4M19 - chains C and D of the 4 polymer chains in the assembly; structure by X-ray diffraction, 2.00 A resolution.

[Chain C (and D)]
Name: 4-hydroxy-tetrahydrodipicolinate synthase
Source organism: campylobacter jejuni subsp. jejuni
Notes: EC 4.3.3.7; chain D of this document is another copy of the same molecule, construct and numbering; everything in this record applies to it too
Reference sequence: Q9PPB4 (DAPA_CAMJE); numbering as in UniProt (aligned over 1-298)
Sequence (306 residues; numbered -7 to 298; the number before each row is that of its first residue; numbers below 1 keep their minus sign (His-7 is residue -7)):
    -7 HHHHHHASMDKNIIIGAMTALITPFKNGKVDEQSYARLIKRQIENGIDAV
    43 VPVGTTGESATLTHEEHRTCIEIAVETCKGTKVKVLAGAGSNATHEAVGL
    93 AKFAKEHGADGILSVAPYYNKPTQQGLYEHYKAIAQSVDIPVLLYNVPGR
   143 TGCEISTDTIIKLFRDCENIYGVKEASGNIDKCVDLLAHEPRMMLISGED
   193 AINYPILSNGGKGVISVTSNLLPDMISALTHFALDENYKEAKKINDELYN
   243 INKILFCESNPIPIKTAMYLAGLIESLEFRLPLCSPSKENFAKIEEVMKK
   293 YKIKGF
Unresolved in the structure: -7 to 3
Differences from the reference sequence: expression tag (-7 to 0)
Modified / non-standard residues: Lys166 ((2S)-2-amino-6-[(1-hydroxy-1-oxo-propan-2-ylidene)amino]hexanoic acid; KPI)
Swiss-Prot annotation at these positions:
  - active site: Tyr137 (Proton donor/acceptor), Lys166 (Schiff-base intermediate with substrate)
  - binding site (pyruvate): Thr48, Ile207
  - site (Part of a proton relay during catalysis): Thr47, Tyr111
Ligand contacts:
  - lysine (LYS), molecule 1: Ser51, Ala52, Leu54, Thr55, His56, His59, Asn84, Glu88, Tyr110
  - lysine (LYS), molecule 2: Ser83, Asn84, Ala85, Glu88

[How chain C and chain D interact]
Residue-residue contacts (66; chain C residue first):
  Thr47(C) - Tyr111(D)  hydrogen bond
  Ser51(C) - Tyr111(D)
  Ala52(C) - Asn84(D)
  Ala52(C) - Ala85(D)
  Ala52(C) - Glu88(D)
  Ala52(C) - Asn112(D)
  Thr53(C) - Ala85(D)
  Thr53(C) - His87(D)  hydrogen bond (backbone-side chain)
  Asn84(C) - Ala52(D)
  Asn84(C) - Pro274(D)
  Ala85(C) - Ala52(D)
  Ala85(C) - Thr53(D)
  Thr86(C) - Leu273(D)  hydrogen bond (backbone-backbone)
  Thr86(C) - Pro274(D)
  His87(C) - Thr53(D)  hydrogen bond (side chain-backbone)
  Glu88(C) - Ala52(D)
  Val107(C) - Tyr111(D)
  Pro109(C) - Pro274(D)  hydrophobic
  Tyr110(C) - Tyr110(D)  hydrophobic
  Tyr110(C) - Tyr111(D)  hydrophobic
  Tyr111(C) - Thr47(D)  hydrogen bond
  Tyr111(C) - Ser51(D)
  Tyr111(C) - Val107(D)
  Tyr111(C) - Tyr110(D)  hydrophobic
  Tyr111(C) - Tyr137(D)
  Tyr111(C) - Arg142(D)  hydrogen bond (backbone-side chain)
  Asn112(C) - Ala52(D)
  Asn112(C) - Arg142(D)
  Asn112(C) - Pro274(D)
  Asn112(C) - Leu275(D)
  Lys113(C) - Gly141(D)  hydrogen bond (side chain-backbone)
  Lys113(C) - Arg142(D)
  Lys113(C) - Ser251(D)  hydrogen bond (backbone-side chain)
  Pro114(C) - Pro274(D)
  Pro114(C) - Leu275(D)  hydrophobic
  Thr115(C) - Glu250(D)
  Thr115(C) - Ile254(D)
  Thr115(C) - Cys276(D)
  Gly118(C) - Pro274(D)
  Gly118(C) - Cys276(D)
  Glu121(C) - Leu273(D)
  His122(C) - Pro274(D)
  Gly141(C) - Lys113(D)
  Gly141(C) - Gly144(D)
  Arg142(C) - Tyr111(D)  hydrogen bond (side chain-backbone)
  Arg142(C) - Asn112(D)  hydrogen bond (side chain-backbone)
  Arg142(C) - Lys113(D)
  Arg142(C) - Thr143(D)
  Thr143(C) - Arg142(D)
  Gly144(C) - Gly141(D)
  Glu250(C) - Thr115(D)
  Ser251(C) - Lys113(D)  hydrogen bond (side chain-backbone)
  Leu273(C) - Thr86(D)  hydrogen bond (backbone-side chain)
  Leu273(C) - Glu121(D)
  Pro274(C) - Asn84(D)
  Pro274(C) - Thr86(D)
  Pro274(C) - Pro109(D)  hydrophobic
  Pro274(C) - Asn112(D)
  Pro274(C) - Pro114(D)
  Pro274(C) - Gly118(D)
  Pro274(C) - His122(D)
  Leu275(C) - Asn112(D)
  Leu275(C) - Pro114(D)  hydrophobic
  Cys276(C) - Thr115(D)
  Cys276(C) - Gln117(D)
  Cys276(C) - Gly118(D)
Also at the interface, not in a pair above, chain C (36 interface residues in all): Thr55, Gln117, Leu119, Tyr137, Ile254, Arg272
Also at the interface, not in a pair above, chain D (36 interface residues in all): Thr55, Val139, Arg272

[Overview]
The chain C/chain D interface involves 36 residues from each chain, with 12 hydrogen bonds. Polar pairs
include Thr47(C)-Tyr111(D), Thr53(C)-His87(D) and Tyr111(C)-Arg142(D). Bound to chain C: lysine. Curated
annotation (UniProt) lists active-site residues Tyr137(C) and Lys166(C) and pyruvate-binding residues Thr48(C)
and Ile207(C) on chain C.
Both chains are 4-hydroxy-tetrahydrodipicolinate synthase (campylobacter jejuni subsp. jejuni). Entry 4M19
(dihydrodipicolinate synthase from C. jejuni with pyruvate bound to the active site and Lysine bound to ...)
was determined by X-ray diffraction, deposited together with 4R53, 4LY8, 4MLJ and 4MLR.
